7WTO - chains C2 and SY of the 16 polymer chains in the assembly; structure by electron microscopy, 3.50 A resolution.

# Chain C2
Molecule: 18S rRNA
From: Saccharomyces cerevisiae
Sequence (1800 nucleotides; each row starts with the number of its first residue):
     1 UAUCUGGUUGAUCCUGCCAGUAGUCAUAUGCUUGUCUCAAAGAUUAAGCC
    51 AUGCAUGUCUAAGUAUAAGCAAUUUAUACAGUGAAACUGCGAAUGGCUCA
   101 UUAAAUCAGUUAUCGUUUAUUUGAUAGUUCCUUUACUACAUGGUAUAACU
   151 GUGGUAAUUCUAGAGCUAAUACAUGCUUAAAAUCUCGACCCUUUGGAAGA
   201 GAUGUAUUUAUUAGAUAAAAAAUCAAUGUCUUCGGACUCUUUGAUGAUUC
   251 AUAAUAACUUUUCGAAUCGCAUGGCCUUGUGCUGGCGAUGGUUCAUUCAA
   301 AUUUCUGCCCUAUCAACUUUCGAUGGUAGGAUAGUGGCCUACCAUGGUUU
   351 CAACGGGUAACGGGGAAUAAGGGUUCGAUUCCGGAGAGGGAGCCUGAGAA
   401 ACGGCUACCACAUCCAAGGAAGGCAGCAGGCGCGCAAAUUACCCAAUCCU
   451 AAUUCAGGGAGGUAGUGACAAUAAAUAACGAUACAGGGCCCAUUCGGGUC
   501 UUGUAAUUGGAAUGAGUACAAUGUAAAUACCUUAACGAGGAACAAUUGGA
   551 GGGCAAGUCUGGUGCCAGCAGCCGCGGUAAUUCCAGCUCCAAUAGCGUAU
   601 AUUAAAGUUGUUGCAGUUAAAAAGCUCGUAGUUGAACUUUGGGCCCGGUU
   651 GGCCGGUCCGAUUUUUUCGUGUACUGGAUUUCCAACGGGGCCUUUCCUUC
   701 UGGCUAACCUUGAGUCCUUGUGGCUCUUGGCGAACCAGGACUUUUACUUU
   751 GAAAAAAUUAGAGUGUUCAAAGCAGGCGUAUUGCUCGAAUAUAUUAGCAU
   801 GGAAUAAUAGAAUAGGACGUUUGGUUCUAUUUUGUUGGUUUCUAGGACCA
   851 UCGUAAUGAUUAAUAGGGACGGUCGGGGGCAUCAGUAUUCAAUUGUCAGA
   901 GGUGAAAUUCUUGGAUUUAUUGAAGACUAACUACUGCGAAAGCAUUUGCC
   951 AAGGACGUUUUCAUUAAUCAAGAACGAAAGUUAGGGGAUCGAAGAUGAUC
  1001 AGAUACCGUCGUAGUCUUAACCAUAAACUAUGCCGACUAGGGAUCGGGUG
  1051 GUGUUUUUUUAAUGACCCACUCGGCACCUUACGAGAAAUCAAAGUCUUUG
  1101 GGUUCUGGGGGGAGUAUGGUCGCAAGGCUGAAACUUAAAGGAAUUGACGG
  1151 AAGGGCACCACCAGGAGUGGAGCCUGCGGCUUAAUUUGACUCAACACGGG
  1201 GAAACUCACCAGGUCCAGACACAAUAAGGAUUGACAGAUUGAGAGCUCUU
  1251 UCUUGAUUUUGUGGGUGGUGGUGCAUGGCCGUUCUUAGUUGGUGGAGUGA
  1301 UUUGUCUGCUUAAUUGCGAUAACGAACGAGACCUUAACCUACUAAAUAGU
  1351 GGUGCUAGCAUUUGCUGGUUAUCCACUUCUUAGAGGGACUAUCGGUUUCA
  1401 AGCCGAUGGAAGUUUGAGGCAAUAACAGGUCUGUGAUGCCCUUAGACGUU
  1451 CUGGGCCGCACGCGCGCUACACUGACGGAGCCAGCGAGUCUAACCUUGGC
  1501 CGAGAGGUCUUGGUAAUCUUGUGAAACUCCGUCGUGCUGGGGAUAGAGCA
  1551 UUGUAAUUAUUGCUCUUCAACGAGGAAUUCCUAGUAAGCGCAAGUCAUCA
  1601 GCUUGCGUUGAUUACGUCCCUGCCCUUUGUACACACCGCCCGUCGCUAGU
  1651 ACCGAUUGAAUGGCUUAGUGAGGCCUCAGGAUCUGCUUAGAGAAGGGGGC
  1701 AACUCCAUCUCAGAGCGGAGAAUUUGGACAAACUUGGUCAUUUAGAGGAA
  1751 CUAAAAGUCGUAACAAGGUUUCCGUAGGUGAACCUGCGGAAGGAUCAUUA
Disordered / not traced: 73-75, 133-135, 489-498, 651-683, 707-732, 1147-1634, 1639-1643, 1687-1711, 1759-1765

# Chain SY
Protein: 40S ribosomal protein S24-A
From: Saccharomyces cerevisiae
UniProtKB: P0CX31 (RS24A_YEAST); residues 1-135 here = UniProt positions 1-135
Amino-acid sequence (135 residues; numbered 1 to 135; the number before each row is that of its first residue):
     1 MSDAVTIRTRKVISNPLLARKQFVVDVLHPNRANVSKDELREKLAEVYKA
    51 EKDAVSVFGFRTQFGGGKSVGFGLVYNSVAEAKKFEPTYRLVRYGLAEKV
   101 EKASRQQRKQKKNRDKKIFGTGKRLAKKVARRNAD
Disordered / not traced: 1
UniProt features mapped onto this chain:
  - modified residue: Ser2 (N-acetylserine), Ser14 (Phosphoserine), Ser56 (Phosphoserine)
  - cross-link: Lys21 (Glycyl lysine isopeptide (Lys-Gly) (interchain with G-Cter in ubiquitin))

# How chain C2 and chain SY interact
Contacting residue pairs (86; chain C2 residue first):
  G53(C2) - Gln110(SY)  phosphate contact
  C54(C2) - Lys109(SY)  hydrogen bond to the sugar
  C54(C2) - Gln110(SY)  phosphate contact
  C54(C2) - Asn113(SY)  hydrogen bond to the phosphate
  A55(C2) - Lys109(SY)  phosphate contact
  A55(C2) - Lys112(SY)  salt bridge to the phosphate
  A55(C2) - Asn113(SY)  hydrogen bond to the phosphate
  G57(C2) - Lys112(SY)  salt bridge to the phosphate
  G57(C2) - Lys116(SY)  phosphate contact
  A84(C2) - Thr121(SY)  base contact
  A85(C2) - Gly120(SY)  phosphate contact
  A85(C2) - Thr121(SY)  sugar contact
  A86(C2) - Phe119(SY)  sugar contact
  A86(C2) - Gly120(SY)  phosphate contact
  C149(C2) - Thr121(SY)  hydrogen bond to the phosphate
  U150(C2) - Lys123(SY)  phosphate contact
  U150(C2) - Arg124(SY)  phosphate contact
  G151(C2) - Arg124(SY)  hydrogen bond to the base
  G151(C2) - Lys127(SY)  salt bridge to the phosphate
  U152(C2) - Arg124(SY)  base contact
  G153(C2) - Arg131(SY)  salt bridge to the phosphate
  G154(C2) - Arg131(SY)  salt bridge to the phosphate
  G154(C2) - Arg132(SY)  salt bridge to the phosphate
  U155(C2) - Lys128(SY)  hydrogen bond to the base
  U155(C2) - Arg132(SY)  salt bridge to the phosphate
  U159(C2) - Lys116(SY)  hydrogen bond to the base
  U159(C2) - Lys117(SY)  sugar contact
  A162(C2) - Arg124(SY)  base contact
  C442(C2) - Gln106(SY)  phosphate contact
  C443(C2) - Arg105(SY)  hydrogen bond to the phosphate
  C444(C2) - Arg105(SY)  salt bridge to the phosphate
  C444(C2) - Arg108(SY)  salt bridge to the phosphate
  A445(C2) - Tyr89(SY)  sugar contact
  G457(C2) - Arg108(SY)  salt bridge to the phosphate
  G458(C2) - Arg105(SY)  salt bridge to the phosphate
  G458(C2) - Lys109(SY)  phosphate contact
  G459(C2) - Arg105(SY)  salt bridge to the phosphate
  G459(C2) - Gln106(SY)  hydrogen bond to the base
  G459(C2) - Lys109(SY)  salt bridge to the phosphate
  A521(C2) - Asn34(SY)  hydrogen bond to the base
  A521(C2) - Val35(SY)  sugar contact
  A521(C2) - Ser36(SY)  hydrogen bond to the sugar
  U522(C2) - Asn34(SY)  sugar contact
  U522(C2) - Val35(SY)  sugar contact
  U522(C2) - Lys37(SY)  salt bridge to the phosphate
  U522(C2) - Phe60(SY)  phosphate contact
  G523(C2) - Lys37(SY)  salt bridge to the phosphate
  G523(C2) - Phe58(SY)  phosphate contact
  G523(C2) - Gly59(SY)  phosphate contact
  G523(C2) - Phe60(SY)  hydrogen bond to the phosphate
  U524(C2) - Phe58(SY)  phosphate contact
  U524(C2) - Arg93(SY)  base contact
  A525(C2) - Tyr89(SY)  sugar contact
  A526(C2) - Arg93(SY)  salt bridge to the phosphate
  A526(C2) - Lys99(SY)  sugar contact
  C530(C2) - Arg61(SY)  hydrogen bond to the base
  C531(C2) - Thr62(SY)  hydrogen bond to the sugar
  C531(C2) - Gln63(SY)  sugar contact
  C531(C2) - Phe64(SY)  phosphate contact
  U532(C2) - Ala33(SY)  hydrogen bond to the sugar
  U532(C2) - Asn34(SY)  base contact
  U532(C2) - Thr62(SY)  sugar contact
  U532(C2) - Phe64(SY)  phosphate contact
  U532(C2) - Gly65(SY)  phosphate contact
  U532(C2) - Gly66(SY)  sugar contact
  U533(C2) - Ala33(SY)  sugar contact
  U767(C2) - Phe64(SY)  stacking on the base
  G775(C2) - Lys11(SY)  base contact
  G776(C2) - Lys11(SY)  base contact
  C777(C2) - Arg10(SY)  salt bridge to the phosphate
  G778(C2) - Thr9(SY)  base contact
  G778(C2) - Arg10(SY)  base contact
  A780(C2) - Arg8(SY)  hydrogen bond to the base
  A780(C2) - Thr9(SY)  phosphate contact
  A780(C2) - Arg10(SY)  base contact
  A780(C2) - Asp26(SY)  base contact
  U781(C2) - Thr9(SY)  hydrogen bond to the phosphate
  U781(C2) - Val47(SY)  base contact
  U781(C2) - Tyr48(SY)  hydrogen bond to the sugar
  U782(C2) - Lys21(SY)  base contact
  U782(C2) - Tyr48(SY)  base contact
  U782(C2) - Lys49(SY)  base contact
  G783(C2) - Arg10(SY)  base contact
  G783(C2) - Lys11(SY)  hydrogen bond to the base
  G783(C2) - Val12(SY)  hydrogen bond to the base
  G783(C2) - Ser14(SY)  phosphate contact
Also at the interface, not in a pair above, chain C2 (48 interface residues in all): C87, A148, C160, U161, A441, C784
Also at the interface, not in a pair above, chain SY (52 interface residues in all): Ile13, Arg32, Lys102, Ser104, Ile118, Gly122

# In short
48 residues of chain C2 and 52 residues of chain SY are in contact; the contacts include 20 hydrogen bonds, 17
salt bridges and 1 aromatic stacking contact. Among the polar pairs are G151(C2)-Arg124(SY),
U155(C2)-Lys128(SY) and U159(C2)-Lys116(SY).
Here chain C2 is 18S rRNA and chain SY is 40S ribosomal protein S24-A, both from Saccharomyces cerevisiae.
Entry 7WTO (Cryo-EM structure of a yeast pre-40S ribosomal subunit - State Tsr1-1 (without Rps2)) was
determined by electron microscopy together with 7WTN, 7WTP, 7WTQ and 7WTR from the same study.
